PDB entry 3FOF | X-ray diffraction, 4.00 A resolution | chains D and H of the 8 polymer chains in the assembly

Chain D:
Molecule: DNA topoisomerase 4 subunit B
Source organism: Streptococcus pneumoniae
Notes: EC 5.99.1.-
UniProtKB: Q59961 (PARE_STRPN); residues 404-647 here = UniProt positions 404-647
Chain sequence (268 residues; row label = number of the first residue in the row):
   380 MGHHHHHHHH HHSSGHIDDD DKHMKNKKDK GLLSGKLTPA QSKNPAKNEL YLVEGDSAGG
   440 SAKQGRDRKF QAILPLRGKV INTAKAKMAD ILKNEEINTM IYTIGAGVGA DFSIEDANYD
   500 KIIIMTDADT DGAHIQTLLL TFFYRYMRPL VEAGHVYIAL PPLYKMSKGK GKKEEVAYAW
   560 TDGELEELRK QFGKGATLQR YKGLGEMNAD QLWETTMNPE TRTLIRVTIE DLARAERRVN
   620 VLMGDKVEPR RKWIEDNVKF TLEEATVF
Unresolved in the structure: 380-416, 422, 450-451, 457-458, 489-499, 568-572, 637-647
Differences from the reference sequence: initiating methionine (380); expression tag (381-403)
Swiss-Prot annotation at these positions:
  - binding site (Mg(2+)): Glu433, Asp506, Asp508
  - site (Interaction with DNA): Lys458, Asn461, His513, Arg629

Chain H:
Molecule: 19-nt DNA strand
Sequence (19 nucleotides; each row starts with the number of its first residue):
     1 GACTATGCAC GTAAAACAG

How chain D and chain H interact:
Pairs across the interface (10; chain D residue first):
  Val459(D) with DT6(H), phosphate contact; DG7(H), sugar contact
  Ile460(D) with DT6(H), phosphate contact; DG7(H), phosphate contact
  Asn461(D) with DG7(H), hydrogen bond to the phosphate; DC8(H), phosphate contact
  Asn473(D) with DT6(H), phosphate contact
  His513(D) with DC8(H), phosphate contact
  Met622(D) with DC8(H), phosphate contact
  Val626(D) with DC10(H), phosphate contact

In short:
7 residues of chain D and 4 residues of chain H are in contact; the contacts include 1 hydrogen bond. The
hydrogen-bonded pair is Asn461(D)-DG7(H). UniProt lists 3 Mg2+-binding residues on chain D.
Here chain D is DNA topoisomerase 4 subunit B (Streptococcus pneumoniae) and chain H is a 19-nt DNA strand.
Entry 3FOF (Structural insight into the quinolone-DNA cleavage complex of type IIA topoisomerases) was
determined by X-ray diffraction together with 3FOE from the same study.
